Entry 1T69 (X-ray diffraction, 2.91 A resolution); this record covers chain A.

Chain A:
Name: Histone deacetylase 8
From: Homo sapiens
UniProtKB: Q9BY41 (HDAC8_HUMAN); residue numbers follow UniProt; this construct covers 1-377
Chain sequence (377 residues; row label = number of the first residue in the row):
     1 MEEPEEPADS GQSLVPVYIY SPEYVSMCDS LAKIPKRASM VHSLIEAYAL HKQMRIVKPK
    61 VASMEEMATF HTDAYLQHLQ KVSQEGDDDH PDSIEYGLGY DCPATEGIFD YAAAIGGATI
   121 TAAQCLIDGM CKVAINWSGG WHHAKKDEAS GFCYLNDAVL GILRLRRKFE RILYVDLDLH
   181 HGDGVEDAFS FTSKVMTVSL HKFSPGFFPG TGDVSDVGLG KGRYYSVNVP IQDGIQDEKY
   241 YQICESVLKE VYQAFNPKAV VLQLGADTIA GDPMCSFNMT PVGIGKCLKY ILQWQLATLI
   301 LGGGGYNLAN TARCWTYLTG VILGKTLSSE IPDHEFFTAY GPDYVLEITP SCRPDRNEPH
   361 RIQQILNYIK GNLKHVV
Disordered / not traced: 1-13, 85-90
Construct notes: conflict Leu31 (Pro in Q9BY41)
Ion coordination: Zn2+: Asp178, His180, Asp267 (together with octanedioic acid hydroxyamide phenylamide)
Ligand contacts: octanedioic acid hydroxyamide phenylamide (SHH): Tyr100, Asp101, His142, His143, Gly151, Phe152, Asp178, His180, Phe208, Asp267, Met274, Gly304, Tyr306
UniProt features mapped onto this chain:
  - active site: His143 (Proton acceptor)
  - binding site (substrate): Asp101, Gly151, Tyr306
  - binding site (a divalent metal cation): Asp178, His180, Asp267
  - modified residue: Ser39 (Phosphoserine)
  - natural variant: His180 (H180R: In CDLS5), Thr311 (T311M: In CDLS5), Gly320 (G320R: In CDLS5), His334 (H334R: In CDLS5)
  - mutagenesis: Ser39 (S39A: Enhances the deacetylase activity; S39E: Decreases the deacetylase activity), Asp101 (D101A: Complete loss of catalytical activity. Complete loss of catalytical activity; when associated with F-306; D101E: Partial loss of catalytical activity ...), His142 to His143 (Strongly reduces histone deacetylase activity), His143 (H143A: Loss of catalytic activity), Tyr306 (Y306F: Loss of catalytic activity. Complete loss of catalytic activity; when associated with A-101)

In short:
Chain A binds octanedioic acid hydroxyamide phenylamide. Asp178, His180 and Asp267 coordinate Zn2+. Curated
annotation (UniProt) lists active-site residue His143, 3 substrate-binding residues, 3 divalent metal
cation-binding residues and 5 mutagenesis sites.
Chain A is Histone deacetylase 8 (Homo sapiens); the structure, Crystal Structure of human HDAC8 complexed
with SAHA, was determined by X-ray diffraction together with 1T64, 1T67 and 1VKG from the same study.
